8CMC - chains A and C of the 3 polymer chains in the assembly; structure by X-ray diffraction, 1.42 A resolution.

[Chain A]
Name: HLA class II histocompatibility antigen, DR alpha chain
Organism: Homo sapiens
UniProtKB: P01903 (DRA_HUMAN); residues 1-182 here correspond to UniProt positions 26-207 (UniProt number = residue number + 25)
Chain sequence (183 residues; row label = number of the first residue in the row; numbering starts at 0):
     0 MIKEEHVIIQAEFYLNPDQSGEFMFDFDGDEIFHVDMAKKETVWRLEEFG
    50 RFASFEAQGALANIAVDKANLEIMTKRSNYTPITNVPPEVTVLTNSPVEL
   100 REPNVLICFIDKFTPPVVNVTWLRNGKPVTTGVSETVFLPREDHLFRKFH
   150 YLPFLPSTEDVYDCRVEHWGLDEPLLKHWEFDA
Unresolved in the structure: 0
Differences from the reference sequence: initiating methionine (0)
Disulfide bonds: Cys107-Cys163
Swiss-Prot annotation at these positions:
  - region: Glu179 to Ala182 (Connecting peptide)
  - site: Gln9 (Self- and pathogen-derived peptide antigen), Gly49 (Self-peptide antigen), Phe51 (Self- and pathogen-derived peptide antigen), Ala52 (Self-peptide antigen), Ser53 (Self- and pathogen-derived peptide antigen), Glu55 (Pathogen-derived peptide antigen), Asn62 (Self- and pathogen-derived peptide antigen), Asn69 (Pathogen-derived peptide antigen), Arg76 (Self- and pathogen-derived peptide antigen)
  - glycosylation (N-linked (GlcNAc...) asparagine): Asn78, Asn118

[Chain C]
Name: Spike protein S2'
UniProtKB: P0DTC2 (SPIKE_SARS2); residues 1-20 here correspond to UniProt positions 511-530 (UniProt number = residue number + 510)
Chain sequence (20 residues; each row starts with the number of its first residue):
     1 VVLSFELLHAPATVCGPKKS
Unresolved in the structure: 1, 16-20

[Chain A / chain C interface]
Pairs across the interface (34; chain A residue first):
  Gln9(A) with Leu7(C); Leu8(C), hydrogen bond (side chain-backbone)
  Phe22(A) with Leu7(C), hydrophobic
  Phe24(A) with Glu6(C)
  Phe32(A) with Phe5(C), hydrophobic
  Trp43(A) with Phe5(C), hydrophobic
  Arg50(A) with Val2(C)
  Phe51(A) with Val2(C)
  Ala52(A) with Val2(C); Leu3(C); Phe5(C), hydrophobic
  Ser53(A) with Val2(C); Leu3(C), hydrogen bond (backbone-backbone); Ser4(C); Phe5(C), hydrogen bond (backbone-backbone)
  Phe54(A) with Phe5(C); Leu7(C), hydrophobic
  Gly58(A) with Leu7(C); His9(C)
  Ala59(A) with Leu7(C)
  Asn62(A) with Leu8(C), hydrogen bond (side chain-backbone); His9(C), hydrogen bond; Ala10(C), hydrogen bond (side chain-backbone)
  Val65(A) with Ala10(C); Pro11(C)
  Asp66(A) with Ala10(C)
  Asn69(A) with Pro11(C), hydrogen bond (side chain-backbone); Ala12(C); Thr13(C), hydrogen bond
  Ile72(A) with Thr13(C); Val14(C)
  Met73(A) with Thr13(C)
  Arg76(A) with Thr13(C); Val14(C), hydrogen bond (side chain-backbone)
Other interface residues (no listed pair), chain A (21 interface residues in all): Glu11, Ile31
Other interface residues (no listed pair), chain C (14 interface residues in all): Cys15

[In short]
21 residues of chain A and 14 residues of chain C are in contact, with 9 hydrogen bonds. Polar pairs include
Gln9(A)-Leu8(C), Asn62(A)-Leu8(C) and Asn62(A)-His9(C).
Chain A is HLA class II histocompatibility antigen, DR alpha chain (Homo sapiens) and chain C is Spike protein
S2'; the structure, Human Leukocyte Antigen class II allotype DR1 presenting SARS-CoV-2 Spike peptide
S511-530, was determined by X-ray diffraction, deposited together with 8CMB, 8CMD, 8CME, 8CMF, 8CMG, 8CMH and
8CMI.
